Entry 7QJ0 (electron microscopy, 5.32 A resolution (low resolution: residue-level contacts below are approximate; hydrogen-bond / salt-bridge calls are withheld)); this record covers chains H and V of the 16 polymer chains in the assembly.

== Chain H ==
Molecule: Gamma-tubulin complex component 3
From: Homo sapiens
UniProt: Q96CW5 (GCP3_HUMAN); residues 1-907 here = UniProt positions 1-907
Chain sequence (907 residues; each row starts with the number of its first residue):
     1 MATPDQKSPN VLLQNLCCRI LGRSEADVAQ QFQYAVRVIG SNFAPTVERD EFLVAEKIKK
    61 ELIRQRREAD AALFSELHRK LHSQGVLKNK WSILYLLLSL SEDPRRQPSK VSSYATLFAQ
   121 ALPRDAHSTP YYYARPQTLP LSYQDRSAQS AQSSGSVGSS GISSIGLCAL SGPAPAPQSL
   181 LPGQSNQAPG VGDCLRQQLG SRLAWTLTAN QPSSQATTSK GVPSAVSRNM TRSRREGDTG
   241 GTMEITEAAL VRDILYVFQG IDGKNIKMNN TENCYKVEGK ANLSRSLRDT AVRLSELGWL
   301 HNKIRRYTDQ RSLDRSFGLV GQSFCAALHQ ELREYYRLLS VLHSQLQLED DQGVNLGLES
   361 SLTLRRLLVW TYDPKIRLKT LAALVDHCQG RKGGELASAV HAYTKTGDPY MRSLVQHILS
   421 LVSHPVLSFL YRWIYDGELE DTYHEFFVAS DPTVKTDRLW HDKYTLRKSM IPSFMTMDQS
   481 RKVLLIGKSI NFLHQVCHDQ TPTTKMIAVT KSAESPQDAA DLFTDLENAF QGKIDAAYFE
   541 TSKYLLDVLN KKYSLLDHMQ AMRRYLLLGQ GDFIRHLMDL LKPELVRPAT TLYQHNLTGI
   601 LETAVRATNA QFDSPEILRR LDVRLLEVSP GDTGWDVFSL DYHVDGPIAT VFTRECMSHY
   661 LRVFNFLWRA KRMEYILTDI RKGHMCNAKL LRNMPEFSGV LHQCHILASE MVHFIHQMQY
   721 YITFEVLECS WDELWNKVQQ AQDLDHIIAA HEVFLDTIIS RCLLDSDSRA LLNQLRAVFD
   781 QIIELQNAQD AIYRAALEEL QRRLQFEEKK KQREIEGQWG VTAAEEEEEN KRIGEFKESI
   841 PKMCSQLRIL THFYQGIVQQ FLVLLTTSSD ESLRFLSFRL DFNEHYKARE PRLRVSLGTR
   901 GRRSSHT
Disordered / not traced: 1-244, 279-284, 348-360, 506-523, 812-826, 891-907
Swiss-Prot annotation at these positions:
  - modified residue: A2 (N-acetylalanine), S113 (Phosphoserine)

== Chain V ==
Molecule: Tubulin gamma-1 chain
From: Homo sapiens
UniProt: P23258 (TBG1_HUMAN); residues 1-451 here = UniProt positions 1-451
Chain sequence (451 residues; each row starts with the number of its first residue):
     1 MPREIITLQL GQCGNQIGFE FWKQLCAEHG ISPEGIVEEF ATEGTDRKDV FFYQADDEHY
    61 IPRAVLLDLE PRVIHSILNS PYAKLYNPEN IYLSEHGGGA GNNWASGFSQ GEKIHEDIFD
   121 IIDREADGSD SLEGFVLCHS IAGGTGSGLG SYLLERLNDR YPKKLVQTYS VFPNQDEMSD
   181 VVVQPYNSLL TLKRLTQNAD CVVVLDNTAL NRIATDRLHI QNPSFSQINQ LVSTIMSAST
   241 TTLRYPGYMN NDLIGLIASL IPTPRLHFLM TGYTPLTTDQ SVASVRKTTV LDVMRRLLQP
   301 KNVMVSTGRD RQTNHCYIAI LNIIQGEVDP TQVHKSLQRI RERKLANFIP WGPASIQVAL
   361 SRKSPYLPSA HRVSGLMMAN HTSISSLFER TCRQYDKLRK REAFLEQFRK EDMFKDNFDE
   421 MDTSREIVQQ LIDEYHAATR PDYISWGTQE Q
Disordered / not traced: 1-2, 42-44, 94-100, 178-179, 280-286, 307-312, 448-451
Swiss-Prot annotation at these positions:
  - binding site (GTP): A142 to G148
  - modified residue: S131 (Phosphoserine)
  - natural variant: Y92 (Y92C: In CDCBM4), T331 (T331P: In CDCBM4), L387 (L387P: In CDCBM4)

== Interface between chain H and chain V ==
Pairs across the interface (43; chain H residue first):
  G569(H) - Y248(V)
  Q570(H) - G247(V)
  G571(H) - Y248(V)
  D572(H) - R47(V)
  D572(H) - P246(V)
  D572(H) - N251(V)
  R575(H) - Y248(V)
  R575(H) - N250(V)
  R575(H) - N251(V)
  R575(H) - D252(V)
  H576(H) - R3(V)
  N609(H) - T45(V)
  F612(H) - T45(V)
  R681(H) - A258(V)
  R681(H) - P262(V)
  K682(H) - I254(V)
  M685(H) - I261(V)
  K689(H) - D200(V)
  R692(H) - Q197(V)
  R692(H) - R265(V)
  H702(H) - Y443(V)
  I706(H) - W351(V)
  S709(H) - P262(V)
  H713(H) - P353(V)
  H713(H) - S355(V)
  H716(H) - Q357(V)
  Q717(H) - I356(V)
  Y720(H) - Q357(V)
  Y720(H) - V358(V)
  T723(H) - M249(V)
  F724(H) - L360(V)
  L727(H) - Y248(V)
  E728(H) - P330(V)
  F875(H) - H334(V)
  F878(H) - Q338(V)
  D881(H) - R341(V)
  F882(H) - R341(V)
  F882(H) - S355(V)
  F882(H) - I356(V)
  N883(H) - P350(V)
  N883(H) - G352(V)
  N883(H) - S355(V)
  E884(H) - R341(V)
Also at the interface, not in a pair above, chain H (37 interface residues in all): D579, T678, H705, E710, V712, R879, H885
Also at the interface, not in a pair above, chain V (44 interface residues in all): D46, N158, K163, L165, G255, S259, P264, L321, V333, L337, A354, I427, I444

== Summary ==
37 residues of chain H face 44 of chain V across their interface. UniProt lists 7 GTP-binding residues on
chain V.
Chain H is Gamma-tubulin complex component 3 and chain V is Tubulin gamma-1 chain, both from Homo sapiens; the
structure, Structure of recombinant human gamma-Tubulin Ring Complex 6-spoked assembly intermediate (spokes
7-12), was determined by electron microscopy together with 7QJ1, 7QJ2, 7QJ3, 7QJ4, 7QJD and 7QJE from the same
study.
